Entry 5ZUO (X-ray diffraction, 2.90 A resolution); this record covers chains D and F of the 6 polymer chains in the assembly.

[Chain D]
Protein: Double-stranded RNA-specific adenosine deaminase
From: Homo sapiens
Notes: EC 3.5.4.37
UniProtKB: P55265 (DSRAD_HUMAN); residue numbers follow UniProt; this construct covers 140-202
Sequence (67 residues; numbered -4 to 202; 140 numbers in that range are skipped by the numbering (no residue carries them; nothing is unmodelled there); the number before each row is that of its first residue; numbers below 1 keep their minus sign (Gly-4 is residue -4)):
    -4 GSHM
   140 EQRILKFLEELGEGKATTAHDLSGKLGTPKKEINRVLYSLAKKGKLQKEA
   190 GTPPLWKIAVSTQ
Not modelled in the structure: -4, 200-202
Sequence notes: expression tag (-4 to -1)
UniProt features mapped onto this chain:
  - natural variant: Pro193 (P193A: In AGS6)

[Chain F]
Molecule: 17-nt DNA strand
Sequence (17 nucleotides; each row starts with the number of its first residue):
    18 ACGGTTTATCGCGCGCG

[How chain D and chain F interact]
Residue-residue contacts - 18 pairs, chain D then chain F:
  His159(D) with DT24(F), phosphate contact
  Lys169(D) with DT24(F), phosphate contact; DC27(F), sugar contact; DG28(F), salt bridge to the phosphate
  Lys170(D) with DG28(F), phosphate contact; DC29(F), phosphate contact
  Asn173(D) with DC27(F), sugar contact; DG28(F), hydrogen bond to the phosphate
  Arg174(D) with DG28(F), phosphate contact; DC29(F), salt bridge to the phosphate
  Tyr177(D) with DT26(F), phosphate contact; DC27(F), hydrogen bond to the phosphate; DG28(F), base contact
  Gly190(D) with DT26(F), sugar contact
  Thr191(D) with DA25(F), phosphate contact; DT26(F), hydrogen bond to the phosphate
  Pro193(D) with DT26(F), phosphate contact; DC27(F), phosphate contact
Also at the interface, not in a pair above, chain D (10 interface residues in all): Pro192

[Overview]
10 residues of chain D and 6 residues of chain F are in contact, with 3 hydrogen bonds and 2 salt bridges.
Polar contacts include Asn173(D)-DG28(F), Tyr177(D)-DC27(F) and Thr191(D)-DT26(F).
Chain D is Double-stranded RNA-specific adenosine deaminase (Homo sapiens) and chain F is a 17-nt DNA strand;
the structure, Crystal Structure of BZ junction in diverse sequence, was determined by X-ray diffraction (same
publication as 5ZU1 and 5ZUP).
